PDB entry 3SM4 | X-ray diffraction, 1.88 A resolution | chains C and D of the 5 polymer chains in the assembly

Chain C:
Name: Exonuclease
Source organism: Enterobacteria phage lambda
Notes: EC 3.1.11.3
UniProtKB: P03697 (EXO_LAMBD); numbering as in UniProt (aligned over 1-226)
Chain sequence (229 residues; row label = number of the first residue in the row; numbers below 1 keep their minus sign (Gly-2 is residue -2)):
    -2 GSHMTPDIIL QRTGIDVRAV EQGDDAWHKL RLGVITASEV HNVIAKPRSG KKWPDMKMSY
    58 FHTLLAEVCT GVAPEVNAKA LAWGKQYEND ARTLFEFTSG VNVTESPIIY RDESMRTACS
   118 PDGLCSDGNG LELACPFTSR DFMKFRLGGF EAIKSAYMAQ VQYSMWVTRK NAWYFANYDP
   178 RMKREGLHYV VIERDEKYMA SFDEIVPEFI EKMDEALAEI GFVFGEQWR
Differences from the reference sequence: expression tag (-2 to 0); engineered mutation Ala131 (Lys in P03697)
Reported in the primary citation:
  - binding site for the 14-nt DNA strand: Trp24, Arg28, Arg45, Val73, Ala75, Ala77, Leu78, Arg137, Tyr154, Gln157
  - binding site for phosphate ion: Arg28
  - binding site for the 12-nt DNA strand (chain D): Ala42 to Trp50, Met53, Lys76
  - catalytic residues: Asp119, Glu129
  - mutagenesis - W24A, K49A, M53A, K76A, L78A, E85A: decreased catalytic activity
  - mutagenesis - R28A, R45A, D119A, R137A: abolished catalytic activity

Chain D:
Molecule: 12-nt DNA strand
Sequence (12 nucleotides; row label = number of the first residue in the row):
     1 TCGGTACAGT AG

How chain C and chain D interact:
Pairs across the interface (12; chain C residue first):
  Ala42(C) - DT5(D)  phosphate contact
  Lys43(C) - DT5(D)  sugar contact
  Arg45(C) - DG4(D)  base contact
  Arg45(C) - DT5(D)  base contact
  Arg45(C) - DA6(D)  hydrogen bond to the sugar
  Pro51(C) - DT5(D)  phosphate contact
  Pro51(C) - DA6(D)  phosphate contact
  Asp52(C) - DA6(D)  hydrogen bond to the phosphate
  Asp52(C) - DC7(D)  phosphate contact
  Met53(C) - DT5(D)  phosphate contact
  Met53(C) - DA6(D)  hydrogen bond to the phosphate
  Ser152(C) - DG4(D)  phosphate contact
Other interface residues (no listed pair), chain C (8 interface residues in all): Pro44

Summary:
8 residues of chain C and 4 residues of chain D are in contact; the contacts include 3 hydrogen bonds. Among
the polar pairs are Arg45(C)-DA6(D), Asp52(C)-DA6(D) and Met53(C)-DA6(D). From the paper: catalytic residues
Asp119(C) and Glu129(C); W24A, K49A and M53A of chain C, among others, reduce catalytic activity; 10
substitutions were tested in all.
Chain C is Exonuclease (Enterobacteria phage lambda) and chain D is a 12-nt DNA strand; the structure, Crystal
Structure of the K131A Mutant of Lambda Exonuclease in Complex with a 5'-Phosphorylated 14-mer/12-mer Duplex
..., was determined by X-ray diffraction together with 3SLP from the same study.
